Entry 2VDO (X-ray diffraction, 2.51 A resolution); this record covers chains A and H of the 5 polymer chains in the assembly.

Chain A:
Molecule: Integrin alpha-iib
Source organism: Homo sapiens
Notes: fragment: headpiece, residues 32-483
UniProtKB: P08514 (ITA2B_HUMAN); residues 1-452 here correspond to UniProt positions 32-483 (UniProt number = residue number + 31)
Amino-acid sequence (452 residues; row label = number of the first residue in the row):
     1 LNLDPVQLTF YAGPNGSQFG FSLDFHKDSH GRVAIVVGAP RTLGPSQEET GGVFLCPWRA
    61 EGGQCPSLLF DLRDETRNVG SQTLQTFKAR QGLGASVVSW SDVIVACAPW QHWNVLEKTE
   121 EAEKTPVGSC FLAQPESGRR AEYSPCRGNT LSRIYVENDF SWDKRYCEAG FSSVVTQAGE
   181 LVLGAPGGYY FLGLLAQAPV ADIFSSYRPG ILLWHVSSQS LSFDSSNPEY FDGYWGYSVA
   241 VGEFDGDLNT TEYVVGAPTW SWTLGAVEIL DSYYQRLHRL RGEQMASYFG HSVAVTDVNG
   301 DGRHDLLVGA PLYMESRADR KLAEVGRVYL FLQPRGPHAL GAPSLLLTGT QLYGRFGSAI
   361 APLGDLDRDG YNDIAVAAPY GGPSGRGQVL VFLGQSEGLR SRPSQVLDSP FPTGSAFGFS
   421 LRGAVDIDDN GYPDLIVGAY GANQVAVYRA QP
Disulfides: Cys-56/Cys-65, Cys-107/Cys-130, Cys-146/Cys-167
Differences from the reference sequence: conflict Gly-282 (Ala313 in P08514)
Metal / ion sites: Ca2+ site 1: Glu-243, Asp-245, Asp-247, Thr-250, Glu-252; Ca2+ site 2: Asp-297, Asn-299, Asp-301, Arg-303, Asp-305; Ca2+ site 3: Asp-365, Asp-367, Asp-369, Tyr-371, Asp-373; Ca2+ site 4: Asp-426, Asp-428, Asn-430, Tyr-432, Asp-434
UniProt features mapped onto this chain:
  - binding site (Ca(2+)): Glu-243, Asp-245, Asp-247, Thr-250, Glu-252, Asp-297, Asn-299, Asp-301, Arg-303, Asp-305, Asp-365, Asp-367, Asp-369, Tyr-371, Asp-373, Asp-426, Asp-428, Asn-430, Tyr-432, Asp-434
  - glycosylation (N-linked (GlcNAc...) asparagine): Asn-15, Asn-249

Chain H:
Molecule: Monoclonal antibody 10E5 heavy chain
Source organism: Mus musculus
Notes: antibody fragment or engineered binder
Amino-acid sequence (221 residues; each row starts with the number of its first residue):
     1 EVQLQQSGAE LVKPGASVKL SCTASGFNIK DTYVHWVKQR PEQGLEWIGR IDPANGYTKY
    61 DPKFQGKATI TADTSSNTAY LQLSSLTSED TAVYYCVRPL YDYYAMDYWG QGTSVTVSSA
   121 KTTAPSVYPL APVCGDTTGS SVTLGCLVKG YFPEPVTLTW NSGSLSSGVH TFPAVLQSDL
   181 YTLSSSVTVT SSTWPSQSIT CNVAHPASST KVDKKIEPRG P
Unresolved in the structure: 135-136
Disulfides: Cys-22/Cys-96, Cys-146/Cys-201

Interface between chain A and chain H:
Residue-residue contacts (21):
  Arg-77(A) with Asp-102(H), salt bridge; Tyr-104(H)
  Val-79(A) with Tyr-104(H), hydrophobic
  Gly-80(A) with Tyr-104(H)
  Gln-82(A) with Tyr-104(H), hydrogen bond
  Leu-84(A) with Tyr-104(H)
  Asn-149(A) with Tyr-33(H), hydrogen bond; Tyr-104(H), hydrogen bond
  Ile-154(A) with Tyr-57(H)
  Asn-158(A) with Tyr-57(H), hydrogen bond
  Ser-205(A) with Tyr-101(H), hydrogen bond (backbone-side chain)
  Ser-206(A) with Tyr-101(H)
  Ile-211(A) with Asp-102(H)
  Leu-213(A) with Tyr-103(H), hydrogen bond (backbone-backbone); Tyr-104(H)
  Trp-214(A) with Tyr-101(H); Tyr-103(H)
  His-215(A) with Asp-31(H), hydrogen bond (side chain-backbone); Thr-32(H); Tyr-101(H), hydrogen bond (backbone-backbone); Tyr-103(H)
Interface residues without a listed pair, chain A (16 interface residues in all): Glu-117, Arg-147
Interface residues without a listed pair, chain H (11 interface residues in all): Lys-59, Pro-99, Leu-100

Summary:
The interface between chain A and chain H involves 16 residues on one side and 11 on the other, with 8
hydrogen bonds and 1 salt bridge. Polar pairs include Arg-77(A)/Asp-102(H), Gln-82(A)/Tyr-104(H) and
Asn-149(A)/Tyr-33(H). From UniProt: 20 Ca2+-binding residues on chain A.
Chain A is Integrin alpha-iib (Homo sapiens) and chain H is Monoclonal antibody 10E5 heavy chain (Mus
musculus); the structure, Integrin AlphaIIbBeta3 Headpiece Bound to Fibrinogen Gamma chain peptide,
HHLGGAKQAGDV, was determined by X-ray diffraction, deposited together with 2VC2, 2VDK, 2VDL, 2VDM, 2VDN, 2VDP,
2VDQ and 2VDR.
